9F5X - chains s and t of the 95 polymer chains in the assembly; structure by electron microscopy, 2.82 A resolution.

== Chain s ==
Protein: Mitochondrial NADH:ubiquinone oxidoreductase 32 kDa subunit
Organism: Chlamydomonas reinhardtii
Notes: EC 1.6.5.3, 1.6.99.3
Reference sequence: Q6S7R7 (Q6S7R7_CHLRE); numbering as in UniProt (aligned over 1-312)
Chain sequence (312 residues; row label = number of the first residue in the row):
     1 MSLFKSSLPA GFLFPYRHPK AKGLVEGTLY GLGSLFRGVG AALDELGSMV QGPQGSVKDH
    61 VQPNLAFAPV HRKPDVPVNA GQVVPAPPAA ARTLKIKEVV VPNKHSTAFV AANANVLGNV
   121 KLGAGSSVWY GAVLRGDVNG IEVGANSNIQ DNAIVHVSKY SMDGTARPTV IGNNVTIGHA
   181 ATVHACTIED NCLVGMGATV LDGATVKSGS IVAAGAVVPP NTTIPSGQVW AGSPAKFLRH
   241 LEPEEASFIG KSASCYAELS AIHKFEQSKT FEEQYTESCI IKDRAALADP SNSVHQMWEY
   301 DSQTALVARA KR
Bound ions: Zn2+: His156, His184
Ligand contacts:
  - crotonyl coenzyme A (COO): Gln150, Thr176, Gly178, His179, Leu193, Val194, Gly195, Met196, Ile211, Ala213, Ala214, Val229, Ala231, Leu238, Arg239, Phe248, Ser252, Tyr256
  - phosphatidylcholine (PC7; (7S)-4-hydroxy-N,N,N-trimethyl-9-oxo-7-[(palmitoyloxy)methyl]-3,5,8-trioxa-4-phosphahexacosan-1-aminium 4-oxide): His18, Leu24, Val25, Glu26, Thr28, Leu29, Tyr30, Phe36

== Chain t ==
Protein: CAG2 - CA-like
Organism: Chlamydomonas reinhardtii
Reference sequence: A8JFK6 (A8JFK6_CHLRE); residues 1-279 here = UniProt positions 1-279
Chain sequence (279 residues; each row starts with the number of its first residue):
     1 MLKRVGQSLV PFARAGLTQT AESFRGVSSQ FFDAPNGPSV KQVLIEDEWY NRQRSIFPLL
    61 DKEPYYPVDV FVAPNAVVCG DVDIYGGASV FFGAVLRGDL NKIRLGNRSA ILDRAVVHAA
   121 RAVPTGLNAA TLIGEKVTVE PYAVLRSCRV EPKVIIGARS VVCEGAVVES ESILAPNSVV
   181 PPARRIPSGE LWGGSPAKFI RKLTDHERDR VLDDVSTHYH NLATMFRREA LEPGTAWRDV
   241 EAWRQKLVDQ GEYEWINFRE QKYLMRLQHE AEALEKLTH
Not modelled in the structure: 1-25, 279
Ligand contacts: crotonyl coenzyme A (COO): His118, Arg146, Cys163, Glu164, Val179, Pro181, Pro182, Arg184, Ser195, Pro196

== Chain s / chain t interface ==
Contacting residue pairs - 133 pairs, chain s then chain t:
  Met1(s) with Glu260(t), hydrogen bond (backbone-side chain); Tyr263(t)
  Ser2(s) with Glu260(t), hydrogen bond; Tyr263(t)
  Phe12(s) with Arg259(t)
  Leu13(s) with Asn257(t)
  Phe14(s) with Trp255(t); Ile256(t); Asn257(t)
  Tyr16(s) with Tyr253(t); Ile256(t), hydrogen bond (side chain-backbone); Phe258(t), hydrophobic
  Arg17(s) with Glu241(t), salt bridge; Arg244(t); Tyr253(t); Trp255(t)
  Arg37(s) with Glu241(t), salt bridge
  Ala41(s) with Arg238(t)
  Asp44(s) with Thr235(t); Arg238(t), salt bridge
  Asp59(s) with Gly234(t); Thr235(t), hydrogen bond; Ala236(t)
  His60(s) with Asp239(t), salt bridge
  Val61(s) with Ala236(t); Val240(t), hydrophobic
  Gln62(s) with Tyr50(t); Asn51(t), hydrogen bond (backbone-backbone)
  Pro63(s) with Asn51(t)
  Asn64(s) with Ile45(t), hydrogen bond (side chain-backbone); Glu48(t), hydrogen bond (side chain-backbone)
  Ala66(s) with Ile45(t), hydrophobic
  Phe67(s) with Glu46(t)
  Ala112(s) with Asn51(t); Gln53(t), hydrogen bond (backbone-side chain)
  Asn113(s) with Gln53(t), hydrogen bond (backbone-side chain); Val77(t)
  Tyr130(s) with Gln53(t); Phe57(t)
  Gly131(s) with Arg114(t), hydrogen bond (backbone-side chain)
  Asp151(s) with Val95(t); Arg97(t), salt bridge
  Asn152(s) with Gly93(t), hydrogen bond (side chain-backbone); Val95(t); Arg114(t), hydrogen bond (side chain-backbone); Val116(t); Tyr142(t)
  Ile154(s) with Tyr142(t)
  His179(s) with Arg97(t); Val116(t); His118(t); Val144(t)
  Ala180(s) with Arg159(t), hydrogen bond (backbone-side chain)
  Met196(s) with Val144(t), hydrophobic; Val161(t); Cys163(t), hydrophobic
  Gly197(s) with Arg159(t)
  Ala214(s) with Val179(t)
  Gly215(s) with Val179(t)
  Cys255(s) with Leu100(t), hydrophobic
  Tyr256(s) with Arg97(t); His118(t)
  Glu258(s) with Val27(t)
  Leu259(s) with Asp99(t); Leu100(t), hydrophobic
  Ala261(s) with Val27(t), hydrophobic; Ser28(t); Ser29(t), hydrogen bond (backbone-side chain); Phe31(t)
  Ile262(s) with Phe31(t), hydrophobic; Leu60(t), hydrophobic
  His263(s) with Leu59(t); Cys79(t); Arg97(t); Asp99(t), salt bridge
  Lys264(s) with Ser29(t)
  Phe265(s) with Ser29(t); Gln30(t); Phe31(t), hydrophobic; Ala34(t), hydrophobic; Ser39(t); Gln42(t); Leu60(t), hydrophobic
  Glu266(s) with Arg54(t), hydrogen bond (backbone-side chain); Pro58(t); Leu59(t); Leu60(t), hydrogen bond (side chain-backbone)
  Gln267(s) with Arg52(t)
  Ser268(s) with Lys41(t); Gln42(t), hydrogen bond; Val43(t), hydrogen bond (backbone-backbone)
  Lys269(s) with Ser39(t); Arg52(t), hydrogen bond (backbone-side chain)
  Thr270(s) with Val43(t); Arg52(t); Phe258(t)
  Phe271(s) with Arg52(t); Arg244(t)
  Glu272(s) with Tyr253(t), hydrogen bond; Phe258(t)
  Glu273(s) with Pro38(t); Ser39(t), hydrogen bond; Val40(t), hydrogen bond (side chain-backbone); Lys41(t); Phe258(t); Lys262(t), salt bridge
  Gln274(s) with Arg54(t)
  Thr276(s) with Phe258(t); Arg259(t)
  Glu277(s) with Asn36(t); Lys262(t), salt bridge
  Cys279(s) with Arg259(t)
  Ile280(s) with Asn36(t); Arg259(t)
  Ile281(s) with Asn36(t)
  Asp283(s) with Arg259(t), salt bridge
  Arg284(s) with Pro35(t), hydrogen bond (side chain-backbone); Asn36(t), hydrogen bond
  Asp301(s) with Tyr263(t); Arg266(t), salt bridge
  Gln303(s) with Phe32(t), hydrogen bond (side chain-backbone); Asp33(t); Ala34(t), hydrogen bond (side chain-backbone); Pro35(t); Asn36(t); Gly37(t); Arg266(t)
  Thr304(s) with Arg259(t), hydrogen bond (backbone-side chain); Lys262(t); Tyr263(t)
  Ala305(s) with Arg259(t)
  Leu306(s) with Arg259(t)
  Ala308(s) with Tyr263(t)
Interface residues without a listed pair, chain s (68 interface residues in all): Tyr30, Lys104, Val110, Ala111, Trp129, Ser302
Interface residues without a listed pair, chain t (72 interface residues in all): Asn75, Ala115, Arg146, Val162, Glu164, Trp237, Gln245, Val248, Leu264

== Overview ==
68 residues of chain s and 72 residues of chain t are in contact; the contacts include 27 hydrogen bonds and
10 salt bridges. Polar contacts include Arg17(s)-Glu241(t), Arg37(s)-Glu241(t) and Asp44(s)-Arg238(t).
Crotonyl coenzyme A is bound between chain s and chain t.
Here chain s is Mitochondrial NADH:ubiquinone oxidoreductase 32 kDa subunit and chain t is CAG2 - CA-like,
both from Chlamydomonas reinhardtii. Entry 9F5X (Structure of the Chlamydomonas reinhardtii respiratory
supercomplex I1 III2 IV2) was determined by electron microscopy (same publication as 9F5Y, 9F5Z, 9F60, 9F61
and 9F62).
